Entry 5CFS (X-ray diffraction, 1.70 A resolution); this record covers chain A.

Chain A:
Protein: AAD(2''), Gentamicin 2''-nucleotidyltransferase, Gentamicin resistance protein
From: Pseudomonas aeruginosa
Reference sequence: Q6X3H6 (Q6X3H6_PSEAI); residues 1-177 here correspond to UniProt positions 73-249 (UniProt number = residue number + 72)
Chain sequence (185 residues; row label = number of the first residue in the row; numbers below 1 keep their minus sign (Leu-7 is residue -7)):
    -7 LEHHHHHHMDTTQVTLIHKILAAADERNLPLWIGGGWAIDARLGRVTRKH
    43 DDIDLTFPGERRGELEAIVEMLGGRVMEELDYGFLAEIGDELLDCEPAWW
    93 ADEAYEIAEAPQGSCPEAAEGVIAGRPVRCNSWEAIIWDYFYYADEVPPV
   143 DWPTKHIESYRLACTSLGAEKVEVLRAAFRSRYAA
Disordered / not traced: -7 to 1
Construct notes: expression tag (-7 to 0)
Ion coordination: Mn2+ site 1: Asp44, Asp46 (together with AMP-CPP); Mn2+ site 2: Asp44, Asp46, Asp86 (together with AMP-CPP, tobramycin)
Residues lining bound ligands:
  - AMP-CPP (APC; diphosphomethylphosphonic acid adenosyl ester): Gly27, Gly28, Trp29, Arg40, Lys41, His42, Asp43, Asp44, Asp46, Ile128, Asp131, Tyr132, Tyr135, Glu138, Lys147, His148
  - 2-(2-methoxyethoxy)ethanol (PG0): Val6, Ile9, His10, Leu13, Ala14, Asp17, Ile115, Ala116, Arg118, Pro119, Val120
  - tobramycin (TOY): Asp44, Asp46, Tyr74, Asp86, Glu88, Ile99, Ala100, Asp131, Tyr134

Overview:
Ligands of chain A: tobramycin, AMP-CPP and 2-(2-methoxyethoxy)ethanol. Asp44 and Asp46 form the Mn2+ site 1.
Asp44, Asp46 and Asp86 coordinate Mn2+ site 2.
Chain A is AAD(2''), Gentamicin 2''-nucleotidyltransferase, Gentamicin resistance protein (Pseudomonas
aeruginosa); the structure, Crystal Structure of ANT(2")-Ia in complex with AMPCPP and tobramycin, was
determined by X-ray diffraction, deposited together with 5CFT.
